Entry 4A1G (X-ray diffraction, 2.60 A resolution); this record covers chains A and E.

[Chain A]
Molecule: Mitotic checkpoint serine/threonine-protein kinase BUB1
Source organism: Homo sapiens
Notes: EC 2.7.11.1; fragment: tpr domain, residues 1-150
UniProtKB: O43683 (BUB1_HUMAN); residue numbers follow UniProt; this construct covers 1-150
Chain sequence (152 residues; numbered -1 to 150; the number before each row is that of its first residue; numbers below 1 keep their minus sign (Gly-1 is residue -1)):
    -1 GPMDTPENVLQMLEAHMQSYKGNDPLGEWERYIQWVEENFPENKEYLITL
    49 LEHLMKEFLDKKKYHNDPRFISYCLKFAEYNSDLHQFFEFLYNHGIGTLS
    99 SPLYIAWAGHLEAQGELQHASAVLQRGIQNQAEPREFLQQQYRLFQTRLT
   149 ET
Disordered / not traced: -1 to 1, 148-150
Construct notes: expression tag (-1 to 0)
Curated features (UniProtKB/Swiss-Prot):
  - region: Ser99 to Pro132 (Necessary for interaction with KNL1)
  - motif: Asp58 to Asp65 (Nuclear localization signal)
  - natural variant: Glu36 (E36D: In colorectal cancer)
  - mutagenesis: Ala106 (A106D/W: Loss of interaction with KNL1), Leu122 (L122G: Loss of interaction with KNL1), Ala130 (A130S: Partial rescue of the spindle-assembly checkpoint activity. Increased rate of chromosome congression errors ...)
Reported in the primary citation:
  - mutagenesis - F88A: decreased expression
  - mutagenesis - Q84A: unchanged binding to Protein CASC5 (chain E)

[Chain E]
Molecule: Protein CASC5
Source organism: Homo sapiens
Notes: fragment: ki motif, residues 150-200
UniProtKB: Q8NG31 (CASC5_HUMAN); numbering as in UniProt (aligned over 150-200)
Chain sequence (53 residues; row label = number of the first residue in the row):
   148 GPQMDLTSSHTVMITKGLLDNPISEKSTKIDTTSFLANLKLHTEDSRMKK
   198 EVN
Disordered / not traced: 148-175, 188-200
Construct notes: expression tag (148-149)
Reported in the primary citation:
  - specificity-determining residues: Thr179, Asn185

[Chain A / chain E interface]
Residue-residue contacts - 20 pairs, chain A then chain E:
  Ile46(A) with Ile177(E), hydrophobic
  Glu50(A) with Phe182(E)
  Met53(A) with Phe182(E), hydrophobic
  Leu57(A) with Leu186(E), hydrophobic
  Phe75(A) with Ile177(E), hydrophobic; Phe182(E), hydrophobic
  Glu77(A) with Lys176(E), hydrogen bond (backbone-side chain)
  Tyr78(A) with Lys176(E); Ile177(E), hydrogen bond (backbone-backbone)
  Asn79(A) with Lys176(E); Ile177(E); Thr179(E)
  Ser80(A) with Ile177(E), hydrogen bond (backbone-backbone); Asp178(E); Thr179(E), hydrogen bond (side chain-backbone)
  Asp81(A) with Thr179(E)
  Gln84(A) with Thr179(E), hydrogen bond; Thr180(E), hydrogen bond; Leu183(E)
  Phe88(A) with Leu183(E), hydrophobic
Other interface residues (no listed pair), chain A (13 interface residues in all): Lys54
Other interface residues (no listed pair), chain E (9 interface residues in all): Asn185
The authors on this interface:
  - residue pairs: Gln84(A)-Thr179(E) (hydrogen bond), Thr180(E)-Gln84(A) (hydrogen bond)
  - interface residues, chain A: Phe75(A), Asn79(A), Gln84(A), Phe88(A)
  - hot spots on chain A (mutagenesis) - F75A, N79A, F85A: abolished binding to Knl1(150-250)
  - interface residues, chain E: Ile177(E), Thr179(E), Phe182(E)

[Summary]
13 residues of chain A and 9 residues of chain E are in contact; the contacts include 6 hydrogen bonds. Polar
contacts include Glu77(A)-Lys176(E), Ser80(A)-Thr179(E) and Gln84(A)-Thr179(E). The paper describes hydrogen
bonds between Gln84(A) and Thr179(E) and Thr180(E) and Gln84(A). From the paper: F75A, N79A and F85A of chain
A abolish binding to Knl1(150-250); interface residues Phe75(A), Asn79(A) and Ile177(E) among others; 5
substitutions were tested in all.
Chain A is Mitotic checkpoint serine/threonine-protein kinase BUB1 and chain E is Protein CASC5, both from
Homo sapiens; the structure, The crystal structure of the human Bub1 TPR domain in complex with the KI motif
of ..., was determined by X-ray diffraction.
